6XV3 - chain A; structure by X-ray diffraction, 1.47 A resolution.

[Chain A]
Name: Bromodomain-containing protein 4
From: Homo sapiens
UniProtKB: O60885 (BRD4_HUMAN); residue numbers follow UniProt; this construct covers 44-168
Chain sequence (127 residues; each row starts with the number of its first residue):
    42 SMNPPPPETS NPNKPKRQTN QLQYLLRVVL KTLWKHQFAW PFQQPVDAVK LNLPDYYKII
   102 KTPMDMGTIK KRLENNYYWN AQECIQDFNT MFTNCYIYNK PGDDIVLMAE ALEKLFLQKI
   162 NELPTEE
Differences from the reference sequence: expression tag (42-43)
Small-molecule neighbours: O2B (3-methyl-6-[6-[(3S)-3-methylmorpholin-4-yl]-1-[(1S)-1-phenylethyl]imidazo[4,5-c]pyridin-2-yl]-N-propan-2-yl-[1,2,4]triazolo[4,3-a]pyrazin-8-amine): Trp81, Pro82, Phe83, Gln85, Val87, Lys91, Leu92, Leu94, Tyr97, Cys136, Tyr139, Asn140, Ile146, Met149
Curated features (UniProtKB/Swiss-Prot):
  - site: Asn140 (Acetylated histone binding)
  - cross-link: Lys99 (Glycyl lysine isopeptide (Lys-Gly) (interchain with G-Cter in SUMO2))
  - natural variant: Asp145 (D145G: Found in a patient with a neurodevelopmental syndrome; uncertain significance)
  - mutagenesis: Asn140 (N140A: Abolishes binding to acetylated histones)
From the paper describing this entry:
  - binding site for O2B: Trp81

[Overview]
Chain A binds compound O2B. From UniProt: one mutagenesis site. The paper reports a binding site for O2B at
Trp81.
Chain A is Bromodomain-containing protein 4 (Homo sapiens); the structure, Crystal structure of BRD4-BD1 with
compound 3, was determined by X-ray diffraction, deposited together with 6XUZ, 6XV7 and 6XVC.
